4P7N - chain A; structure by X-ray diffraction, 1.89 A resolution.

Chain A:
Protein: Poly-beta-1,6-N-acetyl-D-glucosamine N-deacetylase
Organism: Escherichia coli
Notes: EC 3.5.1.-
UniProt: P75906 (PGAB_ECOLI); numbering as in UniProt (aligned over 310-672)
Sequence (367 residues; row label = number of the first residue in the row):
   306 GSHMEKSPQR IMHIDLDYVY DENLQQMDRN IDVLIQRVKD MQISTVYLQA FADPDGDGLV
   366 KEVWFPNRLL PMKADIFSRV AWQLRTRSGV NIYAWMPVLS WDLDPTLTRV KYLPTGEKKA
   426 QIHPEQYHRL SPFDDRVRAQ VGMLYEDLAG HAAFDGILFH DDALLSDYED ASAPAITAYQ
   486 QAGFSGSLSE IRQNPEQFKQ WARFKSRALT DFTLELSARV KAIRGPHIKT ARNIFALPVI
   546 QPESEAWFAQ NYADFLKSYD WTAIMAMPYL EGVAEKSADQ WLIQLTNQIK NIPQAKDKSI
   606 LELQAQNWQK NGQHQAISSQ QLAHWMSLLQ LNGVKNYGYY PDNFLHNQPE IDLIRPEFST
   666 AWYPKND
Unresolved in the structure: 670-672
Construct notes: expression tag (306-309)
Small-molecule neighbours:
  - 2-amino-2-deoxy-beta-D-glucopyranose (GCS), molecule 1: Gln431, Leu469, Phe540, Leu542, Phe553, Leu575, Glu576
  - 2-amino-2-deoxy-beta-D-glucopyranose (GCS), molecule 2: Tyr432, Asp466, Phe540, Met572, Leu575, Trp613, Tyr645
  - 2-amino-2-deoxy-beta-D-glucopyranose (GCS), molecule 3: Ser471, Asp472, Tyr473, Trp552
What the authors report for this chain:
  - binding site for 2-amino-2-deoxy-beta-D-glucopyranose: Tyr432, Asp466, Phe540, Phe553, Glu576, Trp613

In short:
Ligands of chain A: 3 copies of 2-amino-2-deoxy-beta-D-glucopyranose. From the paper: a binding site for
2-amino-2-deoxy-beta-D-glucopyranose at Tyr432, Asp466 and Phe540 among others.
Chain A is Poly-beta-1,6-N-acetyl-D-glucosamine N-deacetylase (Escherichia coli); the structure, Structure of
Escherichia coli PgaB C-terminal domain in complex with glucosamine, was determined by X-ray diffraction,
deposited together with 4P7L, 4P7O, 4P7Q and 4P7R.
